8GIR - chains C and F of the 6 polymer chains in the assembly; structure by X-ray diffraction, 2.50 A resolution.

== Chain C ==
Name: Cyclic GMP-AMP synthase
From: Mus musculus
Notes: EC 2.7.7.86; fragment: catalytic domain, residues 147-507
Reference sequence: Q8C6L5 (CGAS_MOUSE); residues 147-507 here = UniProt positions 147-507
Sequence (364 residues; each row starts with the number of its first residue):
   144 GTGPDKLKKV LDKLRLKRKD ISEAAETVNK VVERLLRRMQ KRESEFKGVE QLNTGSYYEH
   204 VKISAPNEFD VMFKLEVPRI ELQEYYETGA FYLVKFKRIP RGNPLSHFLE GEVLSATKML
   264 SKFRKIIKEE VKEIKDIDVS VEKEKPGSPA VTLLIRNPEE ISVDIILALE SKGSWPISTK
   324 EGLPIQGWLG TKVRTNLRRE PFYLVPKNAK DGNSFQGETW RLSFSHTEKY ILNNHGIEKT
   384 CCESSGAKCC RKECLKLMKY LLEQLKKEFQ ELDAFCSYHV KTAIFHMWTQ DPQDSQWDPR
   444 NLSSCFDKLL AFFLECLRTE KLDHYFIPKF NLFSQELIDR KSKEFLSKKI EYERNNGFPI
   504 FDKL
Disordered / not traced: 144-147, 240-246, 252-255, 507
Sequence notes: expression tag (144-146)
Ion coordination: Mn2+ site 1: Glu211, Asp213 (together with ATP); Mn2+ site 2: Glu211, Asp213, Asp307 (together with ATP); Zn2+: His378, Cys384, Cys385, Cys392
Small-molecule neighbours: ATP (adenosine-5'-triphosphate): Gly198, Ser199, Glu202, Lys205, Glu211, Asp213, Arg364, Ser368, Glu371, Lys402, Glu406, Ser420, Tyr421, Lys424, His467
UniProt features mapped onto this chain:
  - region: Lys372 to Lys395 (DNA-binding)
  - motif: Leu154 to Leu159 (Nuclear export signal), Asp281 to Ser291 (Nuclear localization signal)
  - binding site (GTP): Thr197, Asp307, Arg364 to Glu371
  - binding site (ATP): Ser199, Glu371, Lys402, Ser420 to Lys424
  - binding site (Mg(2+)): Glu211, Asp213, Asp307
  - binding site (2',3'-cGAMP): Asp213, Gly290, Asp307, Lys350, Arg364 to Ser366
  - binding site (Zn(2+)): His378, Cys384, Cys385, Cys392
  - site: Arg241 (Arginine-anchor), Asp307, Ile308 (Cleavage)
  - modified residue: Lys156 (N6-lactoyllysine), Glu176 (PolyADP-ribosyl glutamic acid), Ser199 (Phosphoserine), Tyr201 (Phosphotyrosine), Glu272 (5-glutamyl polyglutamate), Ser291 (Phosphoserine), Glu302 (5-glutamyl glutamate), Lys372 (N6-acetyllysine), Lys382 (N6-acetyllysine), Lys402 (N6-acetyllysine), Ser420 (Phosphoserine), Lys491 (N6-methyllysine)
  - lipidation (S-palmitoyl cysteine): Cys392, Cys393, Cys459
  - cross-link (Glycyl lysine isopeptide (Lys-Gly)): Lys217 (interchain with G-Cter in SUMO), Lys271 (interchain with G-Cter in ubiquitin), Lys335 (interchain with G-Cter in SUMO), Lys372 (interchain with G-Cter in SUMO), Lys382 (interchain with G-Cter in SUMO), Lys399 (interchain with G-Cter in ubiquitin), Lys402 (interchain with G-Cter in ubiquitin), Lys409 (interchain with G-Cter in ubiquitin), Lys410 (interchain with G-Cter in ubiquitin), Lys464 (interchain with G-Cter in SUMO)
From the paper describing this entry:
  - mutagenesis - E211Q/D213N: abolished catalytic activity
  - specificity-determining residues: His467 (proposed by the authors, not directly observed)
  - mutagenesis - R364A (33-fold), H467A: decreased catalytic activity on ATP/GTP
  - mutagenesis - H467A (2-fold): increased catalytic activity on GTP/GTP
  - specificity-determining residues: Ile309, Arg364
  - mutagenesis - R364A (10-fold): decreased catalytic activity on GTP/GTP
  - mutagenesis - R364A (4-fold): increased catalytic activity on ATP/ATP

== Chain F ==
Molecule: Palindromic DNA18
Sequence (18 nucleotides; row label = number of the first residue in the row):
     1 ATCTGTACAT GTACAGAT

== How chain C and chain F interact ==
Pairs across the interface (6):
  Arg222(C) - DT12(F)  hydrogen bond to the phosphate
  Arg222(C) - DA13(F)  salt bridge to the phosphate
  Lys315(C) - DG11(F)  sugar contact
  Gly316(C) - DT12(F)  phosphate contact
  Arg342(C) - DA9(F)  sugar contact
  Arg342(C) - DT10(F)  sugar contact

== Summary ==
4 residues of chain C face 5 of chain F across their interface, with 1 hydrogen bond and 1 salt bridge. Polar
pairs include Arg222(C)-DT12(F) and Arg222(C)-DA13(F). Bound to chain C: ATP. From the paper: R364A and H467A
of chain C reduce catalytic activity on ATP/GTP; specificity determinants His467(C), Ile309(C) and Arg364(C).
Here chain C is Cyclic GMP-AMP synthase (Mus musculus) and chain F is Palindromic DNA18. Entry 8GIR (Structure
of Ternary Complex of mouse cGAS with dsDNA and Bound ATP: with 10mM Mg2+ and ...) was determined by X-ray
diffraction, deposited together with 7UUX, 7UXW, 7UYQ, 7UYZ, 7UZR, 7V0W and 14 further entries.
